Entry 8BD4 (electron microscopy, 3.44 A resolution); this record covers chains D and T of the 12 polymer chains in the assembly.

[Chain D]
Name: TnsC
From: Scytonema hofmannii
Reference sequence: A0A8J0PCL3 (A0A8J0PCL3_9CYAN); residue numbers follow UniProt; this construct covers 1-276
Amino-acid sequence (276 residues; row label = number of the first residue in the row):
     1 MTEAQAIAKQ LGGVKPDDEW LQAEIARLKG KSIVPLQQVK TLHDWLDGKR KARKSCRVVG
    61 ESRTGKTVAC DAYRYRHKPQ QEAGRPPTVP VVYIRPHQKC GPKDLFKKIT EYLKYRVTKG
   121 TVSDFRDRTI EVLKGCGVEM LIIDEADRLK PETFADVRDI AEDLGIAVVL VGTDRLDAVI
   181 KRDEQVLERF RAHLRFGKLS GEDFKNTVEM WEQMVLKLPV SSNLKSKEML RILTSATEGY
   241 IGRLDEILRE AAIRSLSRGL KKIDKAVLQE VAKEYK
Unresolved in the structure: 1-16
Bound ions: Mg2+: Thr67 (together with ATP)
Small-molecule neighbours:
  - ATP (adenosine-5'-triphosphate), molecule 1: Lys31, Ser32, Ile33, Val34, Val39, Glu61, Ser62, Arg63, Thr64, Gly65, Lys66, Thr67, Val68, Glu145, Thr173, Trp211, Ile241, Gly242, Asp245
  - ATP, molecule 2: Glu162, Gln185, Arg189

[Chain T]
Name: TniQ (Homology model)
From: Scytonema hofmannii
Reference sequence: A0A8J0PCL5 (A0A8J0PCL5_9CYAN); numbering as in UniProt (aligned over 1-167)
Amino-acid sequence (167 residues; each row starts with the number of its first residue):
     1 MIEAPDVKPW LFLIKPYEGE SLSHFLGRFR RANHLSASGL GTLAGIGAIV ARWERFHFNP
    61 RPSQQELEAI ASVVEVDAQR LAQMLPPAGV GMQHEPIRLC GACYAESPCH RIEWQYKSVW
   121 KCDRHQLKIL AKCPNCQAPF KMPALWEDGC CHRCRMPFAE MAKLQKV
Unresolved in the structure: 1-11, 167
Bound ions: Zn2+ site 1: Cys100, Cys103, Cys122, His125; Zn2+ site 2: Cys133, Cys136, Cys151, Cys154 (shared with 1 residue of chain C)

[How chain D and chain T interact]
Contacting residue pairs (9):
  Tyr115(D) - Phe12(T)  hydrophobic
  Thr118(D) - Asn33(T)  hydrogen bond (side chain-backbone)
  Thr118(D) - His34(T)  hydrogen bond (side chain-backbone)
  Thr118(D) - Leu35(T)  hydrogen bond (side chain-backbone)
  Thr118(D) - Ser36(T)
  Arg128(D) - Phe12(T)
  Arg128(D) - Ala32(T)  hydrogen bond (side chain-backbone)
  Arg128(D) - His34(T)  hydrogen bond
  Glu131(D) - His34(T)  salt bridge
Also at the interface, not in a pair above, chain D (6 interface residues in all): Asp124, Asp127
Also at the interface, not in a pair above, chain T (7 interface residues in all): Arg31

[Overview]
The interface between chain D and chain T involves 6 residues on one side and 7 on the other; the contacts
include 5 hydrogen bonds and 1 salt bridge. Polar contacts include Glu131(D)-His34(T), Thr118(D)-Asn33(T) and
Thr118(D)-His34(T). Chain D binds ATP.
Here chain D is TnsC and chain T is TniQ (Homology model), both from Scytonema hofmannii. Entry 8BD4
(TniQ-capped Tns-ATP-dsDNA complex) was determined by electron microscopy together with 8BD5 and 8BD6 from the
same study.
